4YY3 - chains A and M of the 22 polymer chains in the assembly; structure by X-ray diffraction, 3.60 A resolution.

== Chain A ==
Molecule: 16S rRNA
Source organism: Thermus thermophilus HB8
Sequence (1522 nucleotides; row label = number of the first residue in the row; note: 42 numbers in that range are skipped by the numbering (no residue carries them; nothing is unmodelled there); a row labelled like 190A-190L holds insertion residues (190A, then the next letters in order); numbering starts at 0):
     0 UUUGUUGGAGAGUUUGAUCCUGGCUCAGGGUGAACGCUGGCGGCGUGCCU
    50 AAGACAUGCAAGUCGUGCGGG
    73 CCGCGGGGUUUU
    88 ACUCCG
    95 UGGUC
   101 AGCGGCGGACGGGUGAGUAACGCGUGGGU
  129A G
   130 ACCUACCCGGAAGAGGGGGACAACCCGGGGAAACUCGGGCUAAUCCCCCA
   180 UGUGGACCCGC
190A-190L CCCUUGGGGUGU
   191 GUCCAAAGGGCUUU
   216 GCCCGCUUCCGGAUGGGCCCGCGUCCCAUCAGCUAGUUGGUGGGGUAAUG
   266 GCCCACCAAGGCGACGACGGGUAGCCGGUCUGAGAGGAUGGCCGGCCACA
   316 GGGGCACUGAGACACGGGCCCCACUCCUACGGGAGGCAGCAGUUAGGAAU
   366 CUUCCGCAAUGGGCGCAAGCCUGACGGAGCGACGCCGCUUGGAGGAAGAA
   416 GCCCUUCGGGGUGUAAACUCCUGAA
   442 CCCGGGACGAAACCCCCGACGA
   474 GGGGACUGACGGUACCGGG
   494 GUAAUAGCGCCGGCCAACUCCGUGCCAGCAGCCGCGGUAAUACGGAGGGC
   544 GCGAGCGUUACCCGGAUUCACUGGGCGUAAAGGGCGUGUAGGCGGCCUGG
   594 GGCGUCCCAUGUGAAAGACCACGGCUCAACCGUGGGGGAGCGUGGGAUAC
   644 GCUCAGGCUAGACGGUGGGAGAGGGUGGUGGAAUUCCCGGAGUAGCGGUG
   694 AAAUGCGCAGAUACCGGGAGGAACGCCGAUGGCGAAGGCAGCCACCUGGU
   744 CCACCCGUGACGCUGAGGCGCGAAAGCGUGGGGAGCAAACCGGAUUAGAU
   794 ACCCGGGUAGUCCACGCCCUAAACGAUGCGCGCUAGGUCUCUGGGUCU
   848 CCUGGGGGCCGAAGCUAACGCGUUAAGCGCGCCGCCUGGGGAGUACGGCC
   898 GCAAGGCUGAAACUCAAAGGAAUUGACGGGGGCCCGCACAAGCGGUGGAG
   948 CAUGUGGUUUAAUUCGAAGCAACGCGAAGAACCUUACCAGGCCUUGACAU
   998 GCUAGG
 1003A G
  1004 AACCCGGGUGAAAGCCUGGGGUGCCCC
1030A-1030D GCGA
  1031 GGGGAGCCCUAGCACAGGUGCUGCAUGGCCGUCGUCAGCUCGUGCCGUGA
  1081 GGUGUUGGGUUAAGUCCCGCAACGAGCGCAACCCCCGCCGUUAGUUGCCA
  1131 GCGGUUCGGCCGGGCACUCUAACGGGACUGCCCGCGAAA
  1171 GCGGGAGGAAGGAGGGGACGACGUCUGGUCAGCAUGGCCCUUACGGCCUG
  1221 GGCGACACACGUGCUACAAUGCCCACUACAAAGCGAUGCCACCCGGCAAC
  1271 GGGGAGCUAAUCGCAAAAAGGUGGGCCCAGUUCGGAUUGGGGUCUGCAAC
  1321 CCGACCCCAUGAAGCCGGAAUCGCUAGUAAUCGCGGAUCAG
 1361A C
  1362 CAUGCCGCGGUGAAUACGUUCCCGGGCCUUGUACACACCGCCCGUCACGC
  1412 CAUGGGAGCGGGCUCUACCCGAAGUCGCCGGG
  1446 AGCCUACGGG
  1459 CAGGCGCCGAGGGUAGGGCCCGUGACUGGGGCGAAGUCGUAACAAGGUAG
  1509 CUGUACCGGAAGGUGCGGCUGGAUCACCUCCUUUCU
Disordered / not traced: 0-4, 1535-1538
Bound ions: Mg2+ site 1 near G21 (its only coordinating residue here); Mg2+ site 2: G46, G394; Mg2+ site 3: C48, G115; Mg2+ site 4 near A53 (its only coordinating residue here); Mg2+ site 5: C58, U387; Mg2+ site 6 near G111 (its only coordinating residue here); Mg2+ site 7: G117, G289; Mg2+ site 8 near G122 (its only coordinating residue here); Mg2+ site 9: U129, G231, G232; Mg2+ site 10 near G190K (its only coordinating residue here); Mg2+ site 11 near U190J (its only coordinating residue here); Mg2+ site 12 near A195 (its only coordinating residue here); 80 more Mg2+ sites not listed

== Chain M ==
Protein: 30S ribosomal protein S13
Source organism: Thermus thermophilus HB8
Reference sequence: P80377 (RS13_THET8); residues 1-126 here = UniProt positions 1-126
Chain sequence (126 residues; row label = number of the first residue in the row):
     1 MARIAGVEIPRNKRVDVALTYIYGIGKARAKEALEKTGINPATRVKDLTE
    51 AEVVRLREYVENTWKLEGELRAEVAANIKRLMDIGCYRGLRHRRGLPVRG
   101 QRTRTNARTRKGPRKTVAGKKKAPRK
Disordered / not traced: 1, 120-126

== Interface between chain A and chain M ==
Contacting residue pairs - 86 pairs, chain A then chain M:
  G947(A) / Arg-108(M)  phosphate contact
  G947(A) / Thr-109(M)  phosphate contact
  C948(A) / Asn-106(M)  hydrogen bond to the base
  C948(A) / Ala-107(M)  phosphate contact
  C948(A) / Arg-108(M)  hydrogen bond to the phosphate
  C948(A) / Thr-109(M)  hydrogen bond to the phosphate
  A949(A) / Gln-101(M)  phosphate contact
  A949(A) / Arg-102(M)  phosphate contact
  A949(A) / Asn-106(M)  hydrogen bond to the base
  U950(A) / Arg-102(M)  salt bridge to the phosphate
  U950(A) / Thr-105(M)  hydrogen bond to the base
  U950(A) / Asn-106(M)  hydrogen bond to the base
  G951(A) / Arg-102(M)  salt bridge to the phosphate
  G951(A) / Thr-105(M)  base contact
  U952(A) / Arg-104(M)  hydrogen bond to the base
  U952(A) / Thr-105(M)  base contact
  G953(A) / Arg-104(M)  salt bridge to the phosphate
  G954(A) / Arg-104(M)  base contact
  A1225(A) / Arg-102(M)  phosphate contact
  A1225(A) / Thr-103(M)  sugar contact
  C1226(A) / Arg-91(M)  salt bridge to the phosphate
  C1226(A) / Leu-96(M)  phosphate contact
  C1226(A) / Thr-103(M)  hydrogen bond to the phosphate
  C1226(A) / Arg-104(M)  base contact
  C1226(A) / Lys-111(M)  hydrogen bond to the phosphate
  A1227(A) / Leu-96(M)  phosphate contact
  A1227(A) / Lys-111(M)  salt bridge to the phosphate
  A1227(A) / Lys-115(M)  hydrogen bond to the sugar
  A1227(A) / Val-117(M)  sugar contact
  C1228(A) / Arg-104(M)  hydrogen bond to the base
  C1228(A) / Arg-108(M)  salt bridge to the phosphate
  C1228(A) / Lys-111(M)  salt bridge to the phosphate
  C1228(A) / Pro-113(M)  phosphate contact
  C1228(A) / Arg-114(M)  phosphate contact
  C1228(A) / Lys-115(M)  hydrogen bond to the phosphate
  C1228(A) / Thr-116(M)  hydrogen bond to the phosphate
  C1228(A) / Val-117(M)  hydrogen bond to the sugar
  A1229(A) / Arg-104(M)  base contact
  A1229(A) / Thr-105(M)  base contact
  A1229(A) / Arg-114(M)  salt bridge to the phosphate
  A1229(A) / Thr-116(M)  hydrogen bond to the phosphate
  C1230(A) / Thr-105(M)  base contact
  G1295(A) / Arg-14(M)  sugar contact
  C1296(A) / Arg-14(M)  salt bridge to the phosphate
  C1296(A) / Arg-44(M)  salt bridge to the phosphate
  C1297(A) / Arg-44(M)  salt bridge to the phosphate
  U1302(A) / Lys-13(M)  phosphate contact
  U1302(A) / Arg-14(M)  hydrogen bond to the base
  U1302(A) / Val-17(M)  phosphate contact
  U1302(A) / Lys-27(M)  sugar contact
  A1306(A) / Thr-109(M)  hydrogen bond to the sugar
  U1307(A) / Gln-101(M)  hydrogen bond to the phosphate
  U1307(A) / Thr-109(M)  sugar contact
  U1307(A) / Arg-110(M)  phosphate contact
  U1308(A) / His-92(M)  hydrogen bond to the phosphate
  U1308(A) / Pro-97(M)  phosphate contact
  U1308(A) / Val-98(M)  hydrogen bond to the phosphate
  U1308(A) / Arg-99(M)  hydrogen bond to the base
  U1308(A) / Gln-101(M)  hydrogen bond to the phosphate
  U1308(A) / Arg-110(M)  sugar contact
  G1309(A) / Asn-77(M)  hydrogen bond to the sugar
  G1309(A) / Ile-78(M)  sugar contact
  G1309(A) / Arg-88(M)  salt bridge to the phosphate
  G1309(A) / His-92(M)  salt bridge to the phosphate
  G1309(A) / Arg-99(M)  salt bridge to the phosphate
  G1310(A) / Asn-77(M)  phosphate contact
  G1310(A) / Arg-80(M)  salt bridge to the phosphate
  G1310(A) / Arg-88(M)  salt bridge to the phosphate
  C1320(A) / Tyr-87(M)  sugar contact
  C1321(A) / Tyr-87(M)  sugar contact
  G1323(A) / Gly-100(M)  phosphate contact
  C1328(A) / Ala-28(M)  phosphate contact
  C1328(A) / Arg-29(M)  sugar contact
  A1329(A) / Tyr-23(M)  phosphate contact
  A1329(A) / Gly-24(M)  phosphate contact
  A1329(A) / Ile-25(M)  phosphate contact
  A1329(A) / Gly-26(M)  hydrogen bond to the phosphate
  A1329(A) / Lys-27(M)  phosphate contact
  A1329(A) / Ala-28(M)  hydrogen bond to the phosphate
  A1329(A) / Arg-29(M)  hydrogen bond to the phosphate
  A1329(A) / Leu-70(M)  sugar contact
  U1330(A) / Ile-22(M)  phosphate contact
  U1330(A) / Tyr-23(M)  phosphate contact
  U1330(A) / Gly-24(M)  phosphate contact
  U1330(A) / Ile-25(M)  hydrogen bond to the phosphate
  U1330(A) / Gly-26(M)  phosphate contact
Other interface residues (no listed pair), chain A (34 interface residues in all): A946, U1301, C1322, G1331, A1332
Other interface residues (no listed pair), chain M (45 interface residues in all): Thr-20, Tyr-21, Val-74, Leu-81

== Overview ==
The interface between chain A and chain M involves 34 residues on one side and 45 on the other, with 27
hydrogen bonds and 16 salt bridges. Polar contacts include C948(A)/Asn-106(M), A949(A)/Asn-106(M) and
U950(A)/Thr-105(M). G46(A) and G394(A) coordinate Mg2+ site 2.
Chain A is 16S rRNA and chain M is 30S ribosomal protein S13, both from Thermus thermophilus HB8; the
structure, 30S ribosomal subunit- HigB complex, was determined by X-ray diffraction.
